PDB entry 7U6Y | electron microscopy, 7.40 A resolution (low resolution: residue-level contacts below are approximate; hydrogen-bond / salt-bridge calls are withheld) | chains A and E of the 5 polymer chains in the assembly

[Chain A]
Name: ATP-sensitive inward rectifier potassium channel 11
Organism: Rattus norvegicus
UniProt: P70673 (KCJ11_RAT); residue numbers follow UniProt; this construct covers 1-390
Chain sequence (390 residues; row label = number of the first residue in the row):
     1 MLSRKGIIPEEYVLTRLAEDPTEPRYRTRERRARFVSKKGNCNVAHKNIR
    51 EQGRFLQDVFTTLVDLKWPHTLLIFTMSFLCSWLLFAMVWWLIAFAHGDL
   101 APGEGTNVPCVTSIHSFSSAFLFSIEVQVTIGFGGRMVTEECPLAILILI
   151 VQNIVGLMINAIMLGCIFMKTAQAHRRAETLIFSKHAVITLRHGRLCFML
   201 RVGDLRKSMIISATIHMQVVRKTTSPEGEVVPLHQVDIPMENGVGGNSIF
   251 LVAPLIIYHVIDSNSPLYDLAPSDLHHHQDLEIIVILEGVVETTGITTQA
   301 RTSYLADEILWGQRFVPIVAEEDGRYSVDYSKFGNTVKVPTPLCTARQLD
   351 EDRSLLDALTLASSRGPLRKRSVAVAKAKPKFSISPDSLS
Disordered / not traced: 1-32, 355-390
Small-molecule neighbours: ATP (adenosine-5'-triphosphate): I182, F183, S184, K185, Y330, F333, G334

[Chain E]
Name: ATP-binding cassette sub-family C member 8
Organism: Cricetus cricetus
UniProt: Q09427 (ABCC8_CRICR); residues 1-1582 here = UniProt positions 1-1582
Chain sequence (1582 residues; each row starts with the number of its first residue):
     1 MPLAFCGTENHSAAYRVDQGVLNNGCFVDALNVVPHVFLLFITFPILFIG
    51 WGSQSSKVHIHHSTWLHFPGHNLRWILTFILLFVLVCEIAEGILSDGVTE
   101 SRHLHLYMPAGMAFMAAITSVVYYHNIETSNFPKLLIALLIYWTLAFITK
   151 TIKFVKFYDHAIGFSQLRFCLTGLLVILYGMLLLVEVNVIRVRRYIFFKT
   201 PREVKPPEDLQDLGVRFLQPFVNLLSKGTYWWMNAFIKTAHKKPIDLRAI
   251 AKLPIAMRALTNYQRLCVAFDAQARKDTQSPQGARAIWRALCHAFGRRLI
   301 LSSTFRILADLLGFAGPLCIFGIVDHLGKENHVFQPKTQFLGVYFVSSQE
   351 FLGNAYVLAVLLFLALLLQRTFLQASYYVAIETGINLRGAIQTKIYNKIM
   401 HMSTSNLSMGEMTAGQICNLVAIDTNQLMWFFFLCPNLWTMPVQIIVGVI
   451 LLYYILGVSALIGAAVIILLAPVQYFVATKLSQAQRTTLEHSNERLKQTN
   501 EMLRGMKLLKLYAWESIFCSRVEVTRRKEMTSLRAFAVYTSISIFMNTAI
   551 PIAAVLITFVGHVSFFKESDLSPSVAFASLSLFHILVTPLFLLSSVVRST
   601 VKALVSVQKLSEFLSSAEIREEQCAPREPAPQGQAGKYQAVPLKVVNRKR
   651 PAREEVRDLLGPLQRLAPSMDGDADNFCVQIIGGFFTWTPDGIPTLSNIT
   701 IRIPRGQLTMIVGQVGCGKSSLLLATLGEMQKVSGAVFWNSNLPDSEGED
   751 PSSPERETAAGSDIRSRGPVAYASQKPWLLNATVEENITFESPFNKQRYK
   801 MVIEACSLQPDIDILPHGDQTQIGERGINLSGGQRQRISVARALYQQTNV
   851 VFLDDPFSALDVHLSDHLMQAGILELLRDDKRTVVLVTHKLQYLPHADWI
   901 IAMKDGTIQREGTLKDFQRSECQLFEHWKTLMNRQDQELEKETVMERKAS
   951 EPSQGLPRAMSSRDGLLLDEEEEEEEAAESEEDDNLSSVLHQRAKIPWRA
  1001 CTKYLSSAGILLLSLLVFSQLLKHMVLVAIDYWLAKWTDSALVLSPAARN
  1051 CSLSQECDLDQSVYAMVFTLLCSLGIVLCLVTSVTVEWTGLKVAKRLHRS
  1101 LLNRIILAPMRFFETTPLGSILNRFSSDCNTIDQHIPSTLECLSRSTLLC
  1151 VSALTVISYVTPVFLVALLPLAVVCYFIQKYFRVASRDLQQLDDTTQLPL
  1201 VSHFAETVEGLTTIRAFRYEARFQQKLLEYTDSNNIASLFLTAANRWLEV
  1251 CMEYIGACVVLIAAATSISNSLHRELSAGLVGLGLTYALMVSNYLNWMVR
  1301 NLADMEIQLGAVKRIHALLKTEAESYEGLLAPSLIPKNWPDQGKIQIQNL
  1351 SVRYDSSLKPVLKHVNTLISPGQKIGICGRTGSGKSSFSLAFFRMVDMFE
  1401 GRIIIDGIDIAKLPLHTLRSRLSIILQDPVLFSGTIRFNLDPEKKCSDST
  1451 LWEALEIAQLKLVVKALPGGLDAIITEGGENFSQGQRQLFCLARAFVRKT
  1501 SIFIMDEATASIDMATENILQKVVMTAFADRTVVTIAHRVHTILSADLVM
  1551 VLKRGAILEFDKPETLLSQKDSVFASFVRADK
Disordered / not traced: 52-59, 625-672, 744-765, 929-986, 1044-1059, 1579-1582
Small-molecule neighbours: ATP (adenosine-5'-triphosphate): S405, N406, W688, Q714, V715, G716, C717, G718, K719, S720, S721
UniProt features mapped onto this chain:
  - binding site (ATP): W688, G716, S720, S721, S1483
  - binding site (Mg(2+)): S720, Q775
  - binding site (ADP): T1381, G1382, G1384, K1385, S1386, S1387
  - glycosylation (N-linked (GlcNAc...) asparagine): N10, N1050
From the paper describing this entry:
  - mutagenesis - K205A, K205E (10-fold): decreased binding to ATP (citing earlier work)

[Chain A / chain E interface]
Contacting residue pairs (8):
  R54(A) - N131(E)
  R54(A) - F132(E)
  A96(A) - V17(E)
  L100(A) - Y15(E)
  A101(A) - Y15(E)
  P102(A) - H11(E)
  P102(A) - S12(E)
  P102(A) - A13(E)
Interface residues without a listed pair, chain A (10 interface residues in all): H46, C81, L85, F95, G98
Interface residues without a listed pair, chain E (10 interface residues in all): V21, F41, I60

[Summary]
Chain A and chain E each contribute 10 residues to their interface. Chain A binds ATP. Chain E binds ATP.
Curated annotation (UniProt) lists 5 ATP-binding residues, Mg2+-binding residues S720(E) and Q775(E) and 6
ADP-binding residues on chain E. The paper reports that K205A and K205E of chain E reduce binding to ATP.
Here chain A is ATP-sensitive inward rectifier potassium channel 11 (Rattus norvegicus) and chain E is
ATP-binding cassette sub-family C member 8 (Cricetus cricetus). Entry 7U6Y (Cryo-EM structure of the
pancreatic ATP-sensitive potassium channel in the presence of glibenclamide and ATP with ...) was determined
by electron microscopy together with 7TYS, 7TYT, 7U1E, 7U1Q, 7U1S, 7U24 and 4 further entries from the same
study.
